Entry 7TJK (electron microscopy, 2.70 A resolution); this record covers chains D and E of the 9 polymer chains in the assembly.

Chain D:
Name: Origin recognition complex subunit 4
From: Saccharomyces cerevisiae
UniProt: P54791 (ORC4_YEAST); residues 1-529 here = UniProt positions 1-529
Chain sequence (532 residues; each row starts with the number of its first residue; numbers below 1 keep their minus sign (Ser-2 is residue -2)):
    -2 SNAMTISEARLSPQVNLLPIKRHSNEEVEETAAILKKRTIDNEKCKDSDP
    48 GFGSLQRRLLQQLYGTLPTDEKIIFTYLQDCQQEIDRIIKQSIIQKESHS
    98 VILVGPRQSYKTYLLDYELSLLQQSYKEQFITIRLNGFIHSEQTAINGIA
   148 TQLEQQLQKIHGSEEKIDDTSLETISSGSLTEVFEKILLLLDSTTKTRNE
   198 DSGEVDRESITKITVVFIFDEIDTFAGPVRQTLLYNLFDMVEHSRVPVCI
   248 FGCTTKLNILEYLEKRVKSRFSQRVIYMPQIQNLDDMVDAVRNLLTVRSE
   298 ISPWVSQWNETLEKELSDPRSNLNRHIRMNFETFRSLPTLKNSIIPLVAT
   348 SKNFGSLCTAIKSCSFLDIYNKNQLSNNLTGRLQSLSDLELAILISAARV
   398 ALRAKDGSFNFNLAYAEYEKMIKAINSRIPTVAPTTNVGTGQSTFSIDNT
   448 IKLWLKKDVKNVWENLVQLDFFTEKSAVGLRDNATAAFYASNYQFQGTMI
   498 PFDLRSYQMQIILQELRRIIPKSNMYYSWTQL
Unresolved in the structure: -2 to 45, 159-170, 190-207, 426-446
Sequence notes: expression tag (-2 to 0)
Ion coordination: Mg2+: Thr109 (together with ATP)
Ligand contacts:
  - ATP (adenosine-5'-triphosphate), molecule 1: Tyr61, Gly62, Lys69, Pro103, Arg104, Gln105, Ser106, Tyr107, Lys108, Thr109, Tyr110, Asp113, Thr252, Pro335, Lys338
  - ATP, molecule 2: His240, Arg263, Arg267

Chain E:
Name: Origin recognition complex subunit 5
From: Saccharomyces cerevisiae
UniProt: P50874 (ORC5_YEAST); residues 1-479 here = UniProt positions 1-479
Chain sequence (479 residues; each row starts with the number of its first residue):
     1 MNVTTPEVAFREYQTNCLASYISADPDITPSNLILQGYSGTGKTYTLKKY
    51 FNANPNLHAVWLEPVELVSWKPLLQAIARTVQYKLKTLYPNIPTTDYDPL
   101 QVEEPFLLVKTLHNIFVQYESLQEKTCLFLILDGFDSLQDLDAALFNKYI
   151 KLNELLPKDSKINIKFIYTMLETSFLQRYSTHCIPTVMFPRYNVDEVSTI
   201 LVMSRCGELMEDSCLRKRIIEEQITDCTDDQFQNVAANFIHLIVQAFHSY
   251 TGNDIFALNDLIDFKWPKYVSRITKENIFEPLALYKSAIKLFLSTDDNLS
   301 ENGQGESAITTNRDDLENSQTYDLSIISKYLLIASYICSYLEPRYDASIF
   351 SRKTRIIQGRAAYGRRKKKEVNPRYLQPSLFAIERLLAIFQAIFPIQGKA
   401 ESGSLSALREESLMKANIEVFQNLSELHTLKLIATTMNKNIDYLSPKVRW
   451 KVNVPWEIIKEISESVHFNISDYFSDIHE
Unresolved in the structure: 1, 223-228, 300-323, 397-406, 479
Ion coordination: Mg2+: Thr44 (together with ATP)
Ligand contacts:
  - ATP (adenosine-5'-triphosphate), molecule 1: Val8, Ala9, Phe10, Arg11, Tyr38, Ser39, Gly40, Thr41, Gly42, Lys43, Thr44, Tyr45, Leu171, Tyr192, Ile200, Met203, Ile255, Phe256
  - ATP, molecule 2: Lys151, Lys158, His182

How chain D and chain E interact:
Pairs across the interface (110; chain D residue first):
  Arg54(D) with Asp25(E), salt bridge
  Leu57(D) with Ile28(E), hydrophobic
  Gln58(D) with Asp27(E), hydrogen bond; Ile28(E)
  Tyr61(D) with Tyr21(E); Asp27(E); Ile28(E); Thr29(E); Pro30(E)
  Thr63(D) with Asp27(E), hydrogen bond (side chain-backbone)
  Arg104(D) with Thr181(E); His182(E)
  Gln105(D) with Thr181(E); His182(E); Cys183(E)
  Thr109(D) with Glu154(E)
  Arg131(D) with Glu154(E)
  Asn133(D) with Lys151(E)
  Phe135(D) with Asn147(E); Lys148(E)
  Ile136(D) with Pro105(E), hydrophobic; Phe106(E); Lys148(E); Leu155(E), hydrophobic
  His137(D) with Phe106(E)
  Thr141(D) with Phe106(E)
  Asn144(D) with Phe106(E)
  Gln152(D) with His113(E), hydrogen bond
  Ser333(D) with Cys183(E)
  Pro335(D) with Cys183(E), hydrophobic
  Thr336(D) with Cys183(E)
  Asn339(D) with Tyr21(E), hydrogen bond (backbone-side chain); Cys183(E), hydrogen bond (side chain-backbone); Ile184(E); Pro185(E)
  Ile342(D) with Tyr21(E), hydrophobic
  Pro343(D) with Ser20(E); Tyr21(E)
  Ala346(D) with Ser20(E)
  Thr347(D) with Asn16(E)
  Phe363(D) with Tyr13(E), hydrophobic
  Ile366(D) with Tyr13(E), hydrophobic
  Tyr367(D) with Tyr13(E)
  Asn370(D) with Tyr13(E); Gln14(E); Met188(E), hydrogen bond (side chain-backbone)
  Gln371(D) with Thr186(E), hydrogen bond (side chain-backbone); Met188(E)
  Ser373(D) with Met188(E); Pro190(E)
  Asn374(D) with Gln36(E), hydrogen bond; Gly37(E); Thr173(E), hydrogen bond (backbone-side chain); Met188(E); Phe189(E); Pro190(E)
  Asn375(D) with Thr173(E); Gln177(E), hydrogen bond
  Arg379(D) with Tyr38(E); Thr173(E)
  Ser382(D) with Arg191(E), hydrogen bond; Asn253(E), hydrogen bond (backbone-side chain)
  Ser384(D) with His248(E), hydrogen bond (side chain-backbone); Gly252(E)
  Asp385(D) with Ser249(E), hydrogen bond
  Leu386(D) with Ser249(E)
  Glu387(D) with Thr251(E); Gly252(E)
  Asn407(D) with Tyr375(E), hydrogen bond (side chain-backbone)
  Asn409(D) with Tyr375(E)
  Leu410(D) with Tyr375(E), hydrophobic
  Lys449(D) with Leu293(E)
  Trp451(D) with Ser249(E); Tyr250(E), hydrophobic
  Lys454(D) with Thr295(E), hydrogen bond; Asp296(E); Asp297(E), salt bridge; Asn298(E)
  Asp455(D) with Tyr250(E); Thr295(E), hydrogen bond
  Asn458(D) with Tyr250(E)
  Val459(D) with Tyr250(E)
  Asn462(D) with Thr251(E), hydrogen bond (side chain-backbone)
  Gln465(D) with Tyr38(E); Glu172(E)
  Leu466(D) with Tyr38(E), hydrophobic; Arg191(E)
  Asp467(D) with Glu172(E)
  Leu477(D) with Leu141(E); Asp142(E); Ala143(E); Phe175(E), hydrophobic; Arg178(E)
  Arg478(D) with Asp142(E); Ala143(E), hydrogen bond (backbone-backbone)
  Asp479(D) with Ala143(E); Ala144(E), hydrogen bond (backbone-backbone)
  Asn480(D) with Asp142(E)
  Ala481(D) with Asp142(E)
  Gln491(D) with Asn438(E)
  Met496(D) with Asn453(E)
  Ile497(D) with Gln377(E)
  Pro498(D) with Asn453(E); Pro455(E), hydrophobic
  Asp500(D) with Pro455(E)
  Leu501(D) with Tyr375(E); Leu376(E); Gln377(E), hydrogen bond (backbone-side chain); Pro378(E)
  Ser503(D) with Gln377(E)
Other interface residues (no listed pair), chain D (69 interface residues in all): Thr148, Asp217, Leu372, Leu383, Ala484, Gln493
Other interface residues (no listed pair), chain E (67 interface residues in all): Glu104, Lys110, Ser174, Val187, Ala246, Tyr340, Arg374, Thr436, Lys451

Summary:
69 residues of chain D face 67 of chain E across their interface, with 21 hydrogen bonds and 2 salt bridges.
Polar contacts include Arg54(D)-Asp25(E), Lys454(D)-Asp297(E) and Gln58(D)-Asp27(E). One ATP molecule is bound
between chain D and chain E. Bound to chain D: ATP.
Here chain D is Origin recognition complex subunit 4 and chain E is Origin recognition complex subunit 5, both
from Saccharomyces cerevisiae. Entry 7TJK (S. cerevisiae ORC bound to 84 bp ARS1 DNA and Cdc6 (state 2) with
docked Orc6 ...) was determined by electron microscopy, deposited together with 7TJF, 7TJH, 7TJI and 7TJJ.
